Entry 7CL2 (X-ray diffraction, 2.00 A resolution); this record covers chains A and B.

[Chain A (and B)]
Protein: Kanamycin B dioxygenase
Organism: Streptomyces kanamyceticus
Notes: EC 1.14.11.37; chain B of this document is another copy of the same molecule, construct and numbering; everything in this record applies to it too
Reference sequence: Q6L732 (KANJ_STRKN); residues 1-285 here = UniProt positions 1-285
Sequence (301 residues; numbered -15 to 285; the number before each row is that of its first residue; numbers below 1 keep their minus sign (Met-15 is residue -15)):
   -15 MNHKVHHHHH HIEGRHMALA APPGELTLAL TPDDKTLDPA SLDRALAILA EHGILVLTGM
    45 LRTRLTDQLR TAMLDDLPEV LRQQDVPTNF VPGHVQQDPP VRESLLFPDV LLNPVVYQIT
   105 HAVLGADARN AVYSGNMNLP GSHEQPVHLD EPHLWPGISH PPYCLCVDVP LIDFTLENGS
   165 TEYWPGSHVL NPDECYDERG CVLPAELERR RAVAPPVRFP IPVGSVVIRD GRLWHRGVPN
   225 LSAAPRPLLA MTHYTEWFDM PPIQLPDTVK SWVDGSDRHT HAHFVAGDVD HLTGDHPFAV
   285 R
Not modelled in the structure: -15 to -1, 277-285 (chain B: -15 to 0, 283-285)
Differences from the reference sequence: expression tag (-15 to 0)
Ion coordination: Ni2+: His132, Asp134, His219

[Interface between chain A and chain B]
Contacting residue pairs (21):
  Arg113(A) - Asp243(B)  salt bridge
  Leu138(A) - Trp241(B)  hydrogen bond (backbone-side chain)
  Trp139(A) - His144(B)
  Trp139(A) - Pro145(B)
  Trp139(A) - Pro146(B)  hydrogen bond (side chain-backbone)
  Trp139(A) - Trp241(B)  hydrophobic
  Ile142(A) - Pro145(B)  hydrophobic
  His144(A) - Trp139(B)
  Pro145(A) - Trp139(B)
  Pro145(A) - Ile142(B)  hydrophobic
  Pro146(A) - Trp139(B)  hydrogen bond (backbone-side chain)
  Trp241(A) - Leu138(B)  hydrogen bond (side chain-backbone)
  Trp241(A) - Trp139(B)  hydrophobic
  Trp241(A) - Trp241(B)  hydrophobic
  Trp241(A) - Phe242(B)  hydrophobic
  Trp241(A) - Asp243(B)  hydrogen bond (backbone-backbone)
  Phe242(A) - Trp241(B)  hydrophobic
  Asp243(A) - Arg113(B)  salt bridge
  Asp243(A) - Glu240(B)
  Asp243(A) - Trp241(B)  hydrogen bond (backbone-backbone)
  Asp243(A) - Asp243(B)
Also at the interface, not in a pair above, chain A (12 interface residues in all): Tyr147, Glu240
Also at the interface, not in a pair above, chain B (12 interface residues in all): Tyr147

[Summary]
Chain A and chain B each contribute 12 residues to their interface, with 6 hydrogen bonds and 2 salt bridges.
Polar contacts include Arg113(A)-Asp243(B), Leu138(A)-Trp241(B) and Trp139(A)-Pro146(B). His132(A), Asp134(A)
and His219(A) coordinate Ni2+.
Both chains are Kanamycin B dioxygenase (Streptomyces kanamyceticus). Entry 7CL2 (The crystal structure of
KanJ) was determined by X-ray diffraction together with 7CL3, 7CL4, 7CL5 and 7CL6 from the same study.
